Entry 3QW2 (X-ray diffraction, 2.59 A resolution); this record covers chains A and B of the 4 polymer chains in the assembly.

== Chain A (and B) ==
Name: Myo-inositol-1-phosphate synthase (Ino1)
Organism: Archaeoglobus fulgidus
Notes: EC 5.5.1.4; chain B of this document is another copy of the same molecule, construct and numbering; everything in this record applies to it too
UniProtKB: O28480 (O28480_ARCFU); numbering as in UniProt (aligned over 1-392)
Sequence (392 residues; each row starts with the number of its first residue):
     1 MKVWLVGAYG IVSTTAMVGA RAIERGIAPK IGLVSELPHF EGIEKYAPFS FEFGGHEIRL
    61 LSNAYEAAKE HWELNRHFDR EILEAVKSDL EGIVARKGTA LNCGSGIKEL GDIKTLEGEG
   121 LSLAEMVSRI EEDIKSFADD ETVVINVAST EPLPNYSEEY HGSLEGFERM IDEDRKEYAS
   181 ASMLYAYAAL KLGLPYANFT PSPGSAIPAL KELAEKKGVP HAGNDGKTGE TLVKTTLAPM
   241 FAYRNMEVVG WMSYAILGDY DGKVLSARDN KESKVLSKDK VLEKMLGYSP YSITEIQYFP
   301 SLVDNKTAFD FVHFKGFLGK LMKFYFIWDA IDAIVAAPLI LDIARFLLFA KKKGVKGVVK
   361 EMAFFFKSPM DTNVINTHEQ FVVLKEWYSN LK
Differences from the reference sequence: engineered mutation Ala255 (Asn in O28480)
Ion coordination: K+: Asp329 (shared with Tyr325(B) of chain B; 1 residue of chain C; 1 residue of chain D)
Residues lining bound ligands: NAD (nicotinamide-adenine-dinucleotide): Val6, Gly7, Tyr9, Gly10, Ile11, Val12, His56, Glu57, Ile58, Arg59, His71, Thr99, Ala100, Cys103, Ile107, Leu110, Val147, Ala148, Ser149, Thr150, Ala181, Tyr185, Phe199, Thr200, Pro201, Asp225, Gly226, Thr228, Tyr260, Asp261, Asp304, Asp332, Ala333, Val335, Ala336, Lys367
Reported in the primary citation:
  - mutagenesis - N255A: decreased catalytic activity (citing earlier work)
  - mutagenesis - N255A: decreased binding to G-6-P (citing earlier work)
  - conformationally variable residues (helix shift, side-chain flip): Lys274, Lys278, Lys306
  - catalytic residues: Asp225, Asp261, Lys274, Lys278, Lys306, Asp332, Lys367 (proposed by the authors, not directly observed)
  - mutagenesis - L257A: abolished catalytic activity (citing earlier work)
  - mutagenesis - L257A: abolished binding to substrate (citing earlier work)

== How chain A and chain B interact ==
Contacting residue pairs (108; chain A residue first):
  Thr15(A) - Phe317(B)
  Gly19(A) - Phe317(B)
  Gly19(A) - Leu318(B)
  Ala22(A) - Leu318(B)  hydrophobic
  Ile23(A) - Phe317(B)  hydrophobic
  Ile31(A) - Asn245(B)
  Ile31(A) - Met246(B)  hydrophobic
  Ile31(A) - Glu247(B)
  Ile31(A) - Lys315(B)
  Ile31(A) - Gly316(B)
  Ile31(A) - Phe317(B)
  Gly32(A) - Arg244(B)
  Gly32(A) - Asn245(B)  hydrogen bond (backbone-backbone)
  Leu33(A) - Asn245(B)  hydrogen bond (backbone-side chain)
  Val34(A) - Tyr243(B)
  Glu36(A) - Asn245(B)
  Leu37(A) - Ala242(B)
  Leu37(A) - Tyr243(B)
  Leu37(A) - Asn245(B)
  Arg76(A) - Lys320(B)
  His77(A) - Lys320(B)
  Lys227(A) - Arg244(B)  hydrogen bond (backbone-side chain)
  Leu232(A) - Met240(B)  hydrophobic
  Leu232(A) - Arg244(B)
  Val233(A) - Met240(B)  hydrophobic
  Val233(A) - Phe324(B)  hydrophobic
  Thr236(A) - Thr236(B)
  Thr236(A) - Met240(B)
  Met240(A) - Leu232(B)  hydrophobic
  Met240(A) - Val233(B)  hydrophobic
  Met240(A) - Thr236(B)
  Ala242(A) - Leu37(B)
  Tyr243(A) - Val34(B)
  Tyr243(A) - Leu37(B)
  Tyr243(A) - Phe364(B)
  Tyr243(A) - Thr377(B)
  Tyr243(A) - His378(B)  hydrogen bond
  Tyr243(A) - Phe381(B)  hydrophobic
  Arg244(A) - Gly32(B)
  Arg244(A) - Val34(B)
  Arg244(A) - Lys227(B)  hydrogen bond (side chain-backbone)
  Arg244(A) - Leu232(B)
  Arg244(A) - Phe364(B)  hydrogen bond (side chain-backbone)
  Asn245(A) - Lys30(B)
  Asn245(A) - Ile31(B)
  Asn245(A) - Gly32(B)  hydrogen bond (backbone-backbone)
  Asn245(A) - Leu33(B)  hydrogen bond (side chain-backbone)
  Asn245(A) - Glu36(B)
  Asn245(A) - Leu37(B)
  Met246(A) - Ile31(B)  hydrophobic
  Glu247(A) - Ile31(B)
  Phe314(A) - Trp328(B)  hydrophobic
  Lys315(A) - Ile31(B)
  Gly316(A) - Ile31(B)
  Phe317(A) - Thr15(B)
  Phe317(A) - Gly19(B)
  Phe317(A) - Ile23(B)  hydrophobic
  Phe317(A) - Ile31(B)
  Phe317(A) - Ile334(B)
  Phe317(A) - Ala337(B)  hydrophobic
  Phe317(A) - Pro338(B)
  Phe317(A) - Leu341(B)  hydrophobic
  Leu318(A) - Gly19(B)
  Leu318(A) - Ala28(B)  hydrophobic
  Leu318(A) - Phe78(B)  hydrophobic
  Lys320(A) - Arg76(B)
  Lys320(A) - His77(B)
  Lys320(A) - Ile331(B)
  Lys320(A) - Ile334(B)
  Met322(A) - Asp329(B)
  Met322(A) - Ala330(B)  hydrophobic
  Met322(A) - Ile334(B)  hydrophobic
  Met322(A) - Val335(B)  hydrophobic
  Lys323(A) - Asp329(B)  hydrogen bond (backbone-backbone)
  Phe324(A) - Val233(B)  hydrophobic
  Phe324(A) - Phe326(B)  hydrophobic
  Phe324(A) - Ile327(B)
  Phe324(A) - Trp328(B)  hydrophobic
  Tyr325(A) - Phe326(B)
  Tyr325(A) - Ile327(B)  hydrogen bond (backbone-backbone)
  Phe326(A) - Phe324(B)  hydrophobic
  Phe326(A) - Tyr325(B)
  Phe326(A) - Phe326(B)  hydrophobic
  Ile327(A) - Phe324(B)
  Ile327(A) - Tyr325(B)  hydrogen bond (backbone-backbone)
  Trp328(A) - Phe314(B)  hydrophobic
  Trp328(A) - Lys323(B)
  Trp328(A) - Phe324(B)  hydrophobic
  Asp329(A) - Met322(B)
  Asp329(A) - Lys323(B)  hydrogen bond (backbone-backbone)
  Ala330(A) - Met322(B)  hydrophobic
  Ile334(A) - Gly316(B)
  Ile334(A) - Phe317(B)
  Ile334(A) - Lys320(B)
  Ile334(A) - Met322(B)  hydrophobic
  Val335(A) - Met322(B)  hydrophobic
  Ala337(A) - Phe317(B)  hydrophobic
  Pro338(A) - Phe317(B)  hydrophobic
  Leu339(A) - Arg244(B)
  Leu341(A) - Phe317(B)  hydrophobic
  Phe364(A) - Tyr243(B)
  Phe364(A) - Arg244(B)  hydrogen bond (backbone-side chain)
  His378(A) - Thr236(B)
  His378(A) - Tyr243(B)  hydrogen bond
  His378(A) - Asn376(B)
  His378(A) - His378(B)
  Glu379(A) - His378(B)
  Phe381(A) - Tyr243(B)  hydrophobic
Also at the interface, not in a pair above, chain A (61 interface residues in all): Ala16, Ala20, Ala28, Lys30, Phe78, Ile82, Thr228, Leu237, Gly319, Ile331, Phe365, Asn376, Thr377
Also at the interface, not in a pair above, chain B (59 interface residues in all): Ala16, Ala20, Pro29, Thr228, Leu237, Pro239, Leu339, Phe365

== In short ==
Chain A and chain B form an interface of 61 and 59 residues respectively; the contacts include 14 hydrogen
bonds. Polar pairs include Leu33(A)-Asn245(B), Lys227(A)-Arg244(B) and Tyr243(A)-His378(B). Chain A binds NAD.
From the paper: catalytic residues Asp225(A), Asp261(A) and Lys274(A) among others; N255A of chain A reduces
catalytic activity.
Chain A and chain B are both Myo-inositol-1-phosphate synthase (Ino1) (Archaeoglobus fulgidus); the structure,
L-myo-inositol 1-phosphate synthase from Archaeoglobus mutant N255A, was determined by X-ray diffraction
together with 3QVS, 3QVT, 3QVW and 3QVX from the same study.
